Entry 6TRN (X-ray diffraction, 1.35 A resolution); this record covers chains A and C of the 3 polymer chains in the assembly.

# Chain A
Name: MHC class I antigen
From: Homo sapiens
UniProt: A0A5B8RNS7 (A0A5B8RNS7_HUMAN); residues 1-276 here correspond to UniProt positions 25-300 (UniProt number = residue number + 24)
Amino-acid sequence (276 residues; row label = number of the first residue in the row):
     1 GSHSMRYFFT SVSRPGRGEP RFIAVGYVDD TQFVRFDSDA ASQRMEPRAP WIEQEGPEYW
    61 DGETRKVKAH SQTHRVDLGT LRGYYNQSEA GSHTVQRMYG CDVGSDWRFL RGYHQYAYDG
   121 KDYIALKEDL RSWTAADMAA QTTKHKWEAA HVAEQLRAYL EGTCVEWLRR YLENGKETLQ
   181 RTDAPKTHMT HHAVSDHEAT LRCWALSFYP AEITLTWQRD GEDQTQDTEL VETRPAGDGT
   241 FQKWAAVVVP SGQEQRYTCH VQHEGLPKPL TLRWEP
Disordered / not traced: 275-276
Disulfides: C101-C164, C203-C259
From the paper describing this entry:
  - conformationally variable residues (side-chain flip): W167

# Chain C
Name: MAGE-A4 peptide (amino acids 230-239) variant
Notes: engineered mutation(s): G to A mutation at peptide position 1
Amino-acid sequence (10 residues; numbered 1 to 10; the number before each row is that of its first residue):
     1 AVYDGREHTV

# Chain A / chain C interface
Contacting residue pairs - 42 pairs, chain A then chain C:
  M5(A) - A1(C)
  Y7(A) - A1(C)  hydrogen bond (side chain-backbone)
  Y7(A) - V2(C)  hydrophobic
  E63(A) - A1(C)
  E63(A) - V2(C)  hydrogen bond (side chain-backbone)
  K66(A) - V2(C)
  K66(A) - Y3(C)
  K66(A) - D4(C)
  K66(A) - E7(C)
  A69(A) - E7(C)
  H70(A) - Y3(C)
  H70(A) - E7(C)  salt bridge
  T73(A) - E7(C)  hydrogen bond
  T73(A) - H8(C)
  V76(A) - T9(C)
  D77(A) - T9(C)
  D77(A) - V10(C)  hydrogen bond (side chain-backbone)
  T80(A) - V10(C)
  L81(A) - V10(C)  hydrophobic
  Y84(A) - V10(C)  hydrogen bond (side chain-backbone)
  Y99(A) - V2(C)
  Y99(A) - Y3(C)  hydrogen bond (side chain-backbone)
  Y116(A) - V10(C)  hydrophobic
  Y123(A) - V10(C)  hydrophobic
  T143(A) - V10(C)  hydrogen bond (side chain-backbone)
  K146(A) - T9(C)  hydrogen bond (side chain-backbone)
  K146(A) - V10(C)  hydrogen bond (side chain-backbone)
  W147(A) - H8(C)
  W147(A) - T9(C)  hydrogen bond (side chain-backbone)
  W147(A) - V10(C)  hydrophobic
  V152(A) - H8(C)
  Q155(A) - Y3(C)
  Q155(A) - R6(C)
  Q155(A) - H8(C)  hydrogen bond
  L156(A) - Y3(C)  hydrophobic
  Y159(A) - A1(C)  hydrogen bond (side chain-backbone)
  Y159(A) - V2(C)
  Y159(A) - Y3(C)
  Y159(A) - D4(C)
  T163(A) - D4(C)  hydrogen bond
  W167(A) - A1(C)
  Y171(A) - A1(C)  hydrogen bond (side chain-backbone)
Also at the interface, not in a pair above, chain A (29 interface residues in all): F9, M45, Y59, A150

# Summary
29 residues of chain A face 9 of chain C across their interface, with 14 hydrogen bonds and 1 salt bridge.
Among the polar pairs are H70(A)-E7(C), Y7(A)-A1(C) and E63(A)-V2(C). The paper reports conformational
variability at W167(A).
Here chain A is MHC class I antigen (Homo sapiens) and chain C is MAGE-A4 peptide (amino acids 230-239)
variant. Entry 6TRN (Crystal structure of HLA A2*01-AVYDGREHTV) was determined by X-ray diffraction, deposited
together with 6TRO.
